PDB entry 5III | X-ray diffraction, 1.80 A resolution | chains A and T of the 4 polymer chains in the assembly

# Chain A
Molecule: DNA polymerase lambda
Source organism: Homo sapiens
Notes: EC 2.7.7.7, 4.2.99.-
UniProt: Q9UGP5 (DPOLL_HUMAN); numbering as in UniProt (aligned over 242-575)
Amino-acid sequence (334 residues; numbered 242 to 575; the number before each row is that of its first residue):
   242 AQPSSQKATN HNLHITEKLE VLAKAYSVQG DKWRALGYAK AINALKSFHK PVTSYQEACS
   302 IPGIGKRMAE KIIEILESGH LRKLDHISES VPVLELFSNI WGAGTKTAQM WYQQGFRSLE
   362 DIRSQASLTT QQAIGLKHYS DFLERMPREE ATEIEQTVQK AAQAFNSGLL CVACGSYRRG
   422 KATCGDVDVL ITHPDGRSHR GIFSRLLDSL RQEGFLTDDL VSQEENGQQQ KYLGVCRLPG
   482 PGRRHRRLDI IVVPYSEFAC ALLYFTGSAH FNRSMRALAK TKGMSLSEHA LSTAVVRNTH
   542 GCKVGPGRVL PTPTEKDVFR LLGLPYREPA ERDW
Unresolved in the structure: 242-251, 537-546
Ion coordination: Na+ site 1: Ser339, Ile341, Ala344 (shared with 1 residue of chain P); Mg2+: Asp427, Asp429 (together with 2'-deoxyadenosine 5'-triphosphate); Na+ site 2 near Ser463 (its only coordinating residue here)
Residues lining bound ligands: 2'-deoxyadenosine 5'-triphosphate (DTP): Arg386, Gly416, Ser417, Arg420, Cys425, Gly426, Asp427, Asp429, Tyr505, Phe506, Thr507, Gly508, Ser509, Ala510, Asn513, Arg514
From the paper describing this entry:
  - binding site for 2'-deoxyadenosine 5'-triphosphate: Asn513, Arg514
  - binding site for the 11-nt DNA strand (chain T): Arg517
  - conformationally variable residues (side-chain flip): Arg514
  - mutagenesis - R514L: decreased catalytic activity on all substrates tested
  - mutagenesis - E529A (2.2-fold): decreased catalytic activity on 8-oxo-dG:dC
  - mutagenesis - E529A: increased catalytic activity on 8-oxo-dG:dA
  - specificity-determining residues: Glu529

# Chain T
Molecule: 11-nt DNA strand
Sequence (11 nucleotides; numbered 1 to 11; the number before each row is that of its first residue):
     1 CGGCGGTACT G
Modified / non-standard residues: 8OG (8-oxo-2'-deoxy-guanosine-5'-monophosphate) at position 5

# Interface between chain A and chain T
Residue-residue contacts (29; chain A residue first):
  Trp274(A) - DC4(T)  stacking on the base
  Trp274(A) - 8OG_5(T)  base contact
  Leu277(A) - DC4(T)  base contact
  Gln372(A) - DT10(T)  sugar contact
  Val462(A) - DC9(T)  phosphate contact
  Val462(A) - DT10(T)  phosphate contact
  Ser463(A) - DC9(T)  phosphate contact
  Ser463(A) - DT10(T)  hydrogen bond to the phosphate
  Gln464(A) - DC9(T)  sugar contact
  Gln464(A) - DT10(T)  phosphate contact
  Gln470(A) - DC9(T)  phosphate contact
  Gln471(A) - DA8(T)  hydrogen bond to the phosphate
  Gln471(A) - DC9(T)  hydrogen bond to the phosphate
  Lys472(A) - DA8(T)  hydrogen bond to the sugar
  Lys472(A) - DC9(T)  hydrogen bond to the phosphate
  Tyr505(A) - DG6(T)  base contact
  Arg514(A) - 8OG_5(T)  hydrogen bond to the base
  Arg517(A) - 8OG_5(T)  base contact
  Arg517(A) - DG6(T)  hydrogen bond to the sugar
  Ala518(A) - 8OG_5(T)  phosphate contact
  Lys521(A) - DC4(T)  salt bridge to the phosphate
  Lys521(A) - DG6(T)  salt bridge to the phosphate
  Leu527(A) - DG6(T)  sugar contact
  Ser528(A) - DG6(T)  phosphate contact
  Ser528(A) - DT7(T)  sugar contact
  Glu529(A) - DG6(T)  hydrogen bond to the base
  Glu529(A) - DT7(T)  sugar contact
  His530(A) - DT7(T)  hydrogen bond to the phosphate
  His530(A) - DA8(T)  salt bridge to the phosphate
Interface residues without a listed pair, chain A (21 interface residues in all): Thr371, Leu461, Ser526
Interface residues without a listed pair, chain T (8 interface residues in all): DG11

# In short
21 residues of chain A face 8 of chain T across their interface, with 9 hydrogen bonds, 3 salt bridges and 1
aromatic stacking contact. Among the polar pairs are Arg514(A)-8OG_5(T), Glu529(A)-DG6(T) and
Lys472(A)-DA8(T). From the paper: a binding site for 2'-deoxyadenosine 5'-triphosphate at Asn513(A) and
Arg514(A); R514L of chain A reduces catalytic activity on all substrates tested.
Here chain A is DNA polymerase lambda (Homo sapiens) and chain T is an 11-nt DNA strand. Entry 5III (Crystal
structure of the pre-catalytic ternary complex of DNA polymerase lambda with a templating 8-oxo-dG and ...)
was determined by X-ray diffraction (same publication as 5IIJ, 5IIK, 5IIL, 5IIM, 5IIN and 5IIO).
